Entry 4WFF (X-ray diffraction, 2.50 A resolution); this record covers chains B and F of the 6 polymer chains in the assembly.

== Chain B ==
Protein: Potassium channel subfamily K member 4
Source organism: Homo sapiens
Reference sequence: Q9NYG8 (KCNK4_HUMAN), isoform Q9NYG8-2; residue numbers follow UniProt; this construct covers 1-290
Sequence (299 residues; numbered 1 to 299; the number before each row is that of its first residue):
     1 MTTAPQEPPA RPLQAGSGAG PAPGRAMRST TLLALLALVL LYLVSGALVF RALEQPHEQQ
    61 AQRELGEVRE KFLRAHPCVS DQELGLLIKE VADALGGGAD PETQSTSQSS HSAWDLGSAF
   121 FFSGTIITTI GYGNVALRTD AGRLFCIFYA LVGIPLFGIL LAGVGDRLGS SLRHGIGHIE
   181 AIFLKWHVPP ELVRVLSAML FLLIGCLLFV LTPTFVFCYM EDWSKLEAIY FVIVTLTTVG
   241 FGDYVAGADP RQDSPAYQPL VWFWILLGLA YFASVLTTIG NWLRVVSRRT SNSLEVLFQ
Unresolved in the structure: 1-27, 106-109, 285-299
Construct notes: engineered mutation Gln104 (Asn in Q9NYG8), Gln108 (Asn in Q9NYG8); expression tag (291-299)
Bound ions: Ca2+: Glu58 (shared with 2 residues of chain A); K+ site 1: Thr129, Thr238 (shared with 2 residues of chain A); K+ site 2: Thr129, Ile130, Thr238, Val239 (shared with 4 residues of chain A); K+ site 3: Ile130, Gly131, Val239, Gly240 (shared with 4 residues of chain A); K+ site 4: Gly131, Tyr132, Gly240, Phe241 (shared with 4 residues of chain A)
Curated features (UniProtKB/Swiss-Prot):
  - binding site (K(+)): Thr103, Thr212, Phe215
  - mutagenesis: Gly98 (G98I: Strongly increases basal level of channel activity, decreases further activation by pressure and abolishes further activation by arachidonic acid), Thr103 (T103C: Loss of voltage-dependent channel gating. Displays linear current-voltage relationship), Thr212 (T212C: Loss of voltage-dependent channel gating. Abolishes activation by arachidonic acid and PIP2)

== Chain F ==
Protein: Anti-traak antibody 13E9 fab fragment light chain
Source organism: Mus musculus
Notes: antibody fragment or engineered binder
Sequence (211 residues; each row starts with the number of its first residue):
     1 QIVLTQSPAI MSASPGEKVT MTCSASSSVS YMHWYQQKSG TSPKRWIYDT SKLASGVPAR
    61 FSGSGSGTSY SLTISSMEAE DAATYYCQQW SNSPPTFGAG AKLELKRADA APTVSIFPPS
   121 SEQLTSGGAS VVCFLNNFYP KDINVKWKID GSERQNGVLN SWTDQDSKDS TYSMSSTLTL
   181 TKDEYERHNS YTCEATHKTS TSPIVKSFNR N
Disulfide bonds: Cys23-Cys87, Cys133-Cys193

== How chain B and chain F interact ==
Residue-residue contacts - 10 pairs, chain B then chain F:
  Arg69(B) - Ser91(F)
  Glu70(B) - Ser30(F)  hydrogen bond
  Glu70(B) - Tyr31(F)
  Glu70(B) - Ser91(F)  hydrogen bond
  Arg74(B) - Tyr31(F)
  Arg74(B) - Asp49(F)  salt bridge
  Asp81(B) - Trp90(F)
  Asp81(B) - Ser93(F)  hydrogen bond
  Gln82(B) - Trp90(F)
  Gln82(B) - Ser93(F)  hydrogen bond
Interface residues without a listed pair, chain F (8 interface residues in all): His33, Asn92

== Summary ==
5 residues of chain B face 8 of chain F across their interface; the contacts include 4 hydrogen bonds and 1
salt bridge. Among the polar pairs are Arg74(B)-Asp49(F), Glu70(B)-Ser30(F) and Glu70(B)-Ser91(F). From
UniProt: 3 K+-binding residues and 3 mutagenesis sites on chain B.
Chain B is Potassium channel subfamily K member 4 (Homo sapiens) and chain F is Anti-traak antibody 13E9 fab
fragment light chain (Mus musculus); the structure, Human TRAAK K+ channel in a K+ bound nonconductive
conformation, was determined by X-ray diffraction (same publication as 4WFE, 4WFG and 4WFH).
